Entry 8YOT (electron microscopy, 2.48 A resolution); this record covers chains A and D of the 4 polymer chains in the assembly.

Chain A:
Name: nanobody
From: Vicugna pacos
Notes: antibody fragment or engineered binder
Chain sequence (124 residues; numbered 23 to 146; the number before each row is that of its first residue):
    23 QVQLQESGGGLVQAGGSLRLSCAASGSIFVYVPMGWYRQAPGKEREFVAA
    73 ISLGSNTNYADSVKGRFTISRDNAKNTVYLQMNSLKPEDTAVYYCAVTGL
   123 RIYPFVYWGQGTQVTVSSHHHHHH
Unresolved in the structure: 23-24, 140-146
Disulfide bonds: Cys-44/Cys-117

Chain D:
Name: LILRB3
From: Homo sapiens
UniProt: U5XHC3 (U5XHC3_HUMAN); residues 1-443 here = UniProt positions 1-443
Chain sequence (476 residues; each row starts with the number of its first residue):
     1 MTPALTALLCLGLSLGPRTRVQAGPFPKPTLWAEPGSVISWGSPVTIWCQ
    51 GSLEAQEYRLDKEGSPEPLDRNNPLEPKNKARFSIPSMTEHHAGRYRCHY
   101 YSSAGWSEPSDPLELVMTGFYNKPTLSALPSPVVASGGNMTLRCGSQKGY
   151 HHFVLMKEGEHQLPRTLDSQQLHSGGFQALFPVGPVNPSHRWRFTCYYYY
   201 MNTPQVWSHPSDPLEILPSGVSRKPSLLTLQGPVLAPGQSLTLQCGSDVG
   251 YDRFVLYKEGERDFLQRPGQQPQAGLSQANFTLGPVSRSHGGQYRCYGAH
   301 NLSSEWSAPSDPLNILMAGQIYDTVSLSAQPGPTVASGENVTLLCQSWWQ
   351 FDTFLLTKEGAAHPPLRLRSMYGAHKYQAEFPMSPVTSAHAGTYRCYGSY
   401 SSNPHLLSFPSEPLELMVSGHSGGSSLPPTGPPSTPGLGRYLELEGSDEV
   451 DAGSHHHHHHHHHHGSVEDYKDDDDK
Unresolved in the structure: 1-28, 72-77, 421-476
Sequence notes: expression tag (444-476)
Disulfide bonds: Cys-49/Cys-98, Cys-144/Cys-196, Cys-245/Cys-296, Cys-345/Cys-396

Chain A / chain D interface:
Pairs across the interface - 12 pairs, chain A then chain D:
  Ile-50(A) / Asn-122(D)
  Tyr-53(A) / Gly-119(D)
  Tyr-53(A) / Phe-120(D)
  Tyr-53(A) / Tyr-121(D)
  Tyr-53(A) / Asn-122(D)
  Tyr-53(A) / His-209(D)
  Leu-75(A) / Trp-41(D)
  Gly-76(A) / Trp-41(D)
  Leu-122(A) / Lys-148(D)
  Arg-123(A) / Tyr-150(D)  hydrogen bond
  Arg-123(A) / Tyr-200(D)
  Ile-124(A) / Gln-147(D)
Other interface residues (no listed pair), chain A (8 interface residues in all): Asn-78
Other interface residues (no listed pair), chain D (12 interface residues in all): Glu-90, Asn-202

Summary:
8 residues of chain A face 12 of chain D across their interface; the contacts include 1 hydrogen bond. Its one
hydrogen-bonded contact is Arg-123(A)/Tyr-150(D).
Chain A is nanobody (Vicugna pacos) and chain D is LILRB3 (Homo sapiens); the structure, Nanobody in complex
with LILRB3, was determined by electron microscopy.
